PDB entry 2FHB | X-ray diffraction, 1.80 A resolution | chain A

[Chain A]
Molecule: Alpha-dextrin endo-1,6-alpha-glucosidase
Source organism: Klebsiella pneumoniae
Notes: EC 3.2.1.41
Reference sequence: W9BQ28 (W9BQ28_KLEPN); residues 1-1083 here correspond to UniProt positions 20-1102 (UniProt number = residue number + 19)
Sequence (1083 residues; row label = number of the first residue in the row):
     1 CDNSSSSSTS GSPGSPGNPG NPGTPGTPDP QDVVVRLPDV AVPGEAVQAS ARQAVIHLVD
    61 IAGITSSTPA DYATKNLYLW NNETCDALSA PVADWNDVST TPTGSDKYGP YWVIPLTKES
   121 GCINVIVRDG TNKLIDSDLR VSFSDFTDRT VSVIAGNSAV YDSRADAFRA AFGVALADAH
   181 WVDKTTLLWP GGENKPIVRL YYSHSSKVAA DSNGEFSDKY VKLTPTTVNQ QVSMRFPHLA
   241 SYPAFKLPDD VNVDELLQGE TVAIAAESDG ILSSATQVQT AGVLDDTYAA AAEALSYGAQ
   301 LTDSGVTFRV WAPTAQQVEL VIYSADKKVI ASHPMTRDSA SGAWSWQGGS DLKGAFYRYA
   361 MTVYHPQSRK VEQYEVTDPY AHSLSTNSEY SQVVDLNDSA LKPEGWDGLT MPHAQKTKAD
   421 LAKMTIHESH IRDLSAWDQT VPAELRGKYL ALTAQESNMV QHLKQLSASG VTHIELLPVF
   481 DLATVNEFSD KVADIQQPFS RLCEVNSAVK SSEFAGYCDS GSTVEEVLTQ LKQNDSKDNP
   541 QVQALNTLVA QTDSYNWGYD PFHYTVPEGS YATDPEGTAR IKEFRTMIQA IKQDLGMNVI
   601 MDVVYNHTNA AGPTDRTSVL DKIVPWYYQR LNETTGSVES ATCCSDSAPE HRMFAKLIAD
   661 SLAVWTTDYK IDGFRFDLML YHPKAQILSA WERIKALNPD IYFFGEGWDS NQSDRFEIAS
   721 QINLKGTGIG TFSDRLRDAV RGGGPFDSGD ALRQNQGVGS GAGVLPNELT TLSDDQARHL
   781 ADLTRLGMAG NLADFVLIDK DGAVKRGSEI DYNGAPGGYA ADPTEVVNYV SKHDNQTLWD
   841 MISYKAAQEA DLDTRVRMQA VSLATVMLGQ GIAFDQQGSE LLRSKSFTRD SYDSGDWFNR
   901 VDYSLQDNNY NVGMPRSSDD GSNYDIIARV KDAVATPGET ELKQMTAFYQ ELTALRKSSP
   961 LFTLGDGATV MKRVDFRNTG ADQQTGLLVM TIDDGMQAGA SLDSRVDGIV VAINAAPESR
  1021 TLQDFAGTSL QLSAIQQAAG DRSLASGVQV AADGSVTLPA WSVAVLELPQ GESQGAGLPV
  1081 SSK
Disordered / not traced: 1-31
Construct notes: conflict Leu680 (Gly699 in W9BQ28)
Cystine bridges: Cys85-Cys122, Cys503-Cys518, Cys643-Cys644
Ion coordination: Ca2+ site 1: Asp148, Thr150, Asp162; Ca2+ site 2: Asp481, Leu482, Glu487, Glu568; Ca2+ site 3: Ala550, Asp553, Tyr555, Asp893; Ca2+ site 4: Asp994, Ser1001, Asp1003, Val1006, Gln1070

[Overview]
Asp148, Thr150 and Asp162 form the Ca2+ site 1. Asp481, Leu482, Glu487 and Glu568 coordinate Ca2+ site 2.
Chain A is Alpha-dextrin endo-1,6-alpha-glucosidase (Klebsiella pneumoniae); the structure, Crystal Structure
Analysis of Klebsiella pneumoniae pullulanase complexed with maltose, was determined by X-ray diffraction
together with 2FGZ, 2FH6, 2FH8, 2FHC and 2FHF from the same study.
